Entry 9CRV (electron microscopy, 3.18 A resolution); this record covers chains B and K of the 7 polymer chains in the assembly.

Chain B:
Name: Gamma-aminobutyric acid receptor subunit alpha-1
From: Homo sapiens
Reference sequence: P14867 (GBRA1_HUMAN); residues 1-429 here correspond to UniProt positions 28-456 (UniProt number = residue number + 27)
Sequence (429 residues; row label = number of the first residue in the row):
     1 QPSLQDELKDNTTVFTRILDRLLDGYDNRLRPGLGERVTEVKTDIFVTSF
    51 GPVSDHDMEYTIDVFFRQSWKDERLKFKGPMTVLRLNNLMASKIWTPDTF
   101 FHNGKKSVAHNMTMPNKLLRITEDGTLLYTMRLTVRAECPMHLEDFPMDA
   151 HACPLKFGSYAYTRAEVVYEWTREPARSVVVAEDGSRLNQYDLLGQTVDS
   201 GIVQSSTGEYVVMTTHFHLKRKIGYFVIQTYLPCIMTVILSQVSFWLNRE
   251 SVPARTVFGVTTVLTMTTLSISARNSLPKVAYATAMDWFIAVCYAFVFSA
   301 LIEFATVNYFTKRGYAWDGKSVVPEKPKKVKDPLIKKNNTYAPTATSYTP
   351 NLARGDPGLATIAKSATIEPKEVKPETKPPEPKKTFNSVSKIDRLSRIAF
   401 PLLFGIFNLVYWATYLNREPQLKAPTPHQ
Not modelled in the structure: 1-9, 320-383, 419-429
Cystine bridges: Cys139-Cys153
Covalently attached groups: N-acetylglucosamine (NAG) linked to Asn111
Small-molecule neighbours:
  - gamma-amino-butanoic acid (ABU): Phe65, Arg67, Leu118, Thr130
  - PIO ([(2R)-2-octanoyloxy-3-[oxidanyl-[(1R,2R,3S,4R,5R,6S)-2,3,6-tris(oxidanyl)-4,5-diphosphonooxy-cyclohexyl]oxy-phosphoryl]oxy-propyl] octanoate): Arg249, Thr306, Phe310, Lys312, Arg313, Asn387, Ser388, Ser390, Lys391, Ile392, Leu395
UniProt features mapped onto this chain:
  - binding site (4-aminobutanoate): Arg67, Thr130
  - binding site (3alpha-hydroxy-5alpha-pregnan-11,20-dione): Trp246
  - glycosylation (N-linked (GlcNAc...) asparagine): Asn11, Asn111

Chain K:
Name: IgG2b Fab_1F4 Heavy Chain
From: Mus musculus
Sequence (454 residues; row label = number of the first residue in the row):
     1 EVQLQQSGAELVKPGASVKLSCTASGFNIKDTYMYWVKQRPEQGLEWIGR
    51 IDPANGDTKYDPKFQGKATITTDTFSNTAYLQLSSLTSEDTAVYYCARKG
   101 LRWAMDYWGQGTSVTVSTAKTTPPSVYPLAPGCGDTTGSSVTLGCLVKGY
   151 FPESVTVTWNSGSLSSSVHTFPALLQSGLYTMSSSVTVPSSTWPSQTVTC
   201 SVAHPASSTTVDKKLEPSGPISTINPCPPCKECHKCPAPNLEGGPSVFIF
   251 PPNIKDVLMISLTPKVTCVVVDVSEDDPDVQISWFVNNVEVHTAQTQTHR
   301 EDYNSTIRVVSTLPIQHQDWMSGKEFKCKVNNKDLPSPIERTISKIKGLV
   351 RAPQVYILPPPAEQLSRKDVSLTCLVVGFNPGDISVEWTSNGHTEENYKD
   401 TAPVLDSDGSYFIYSKLNMKTSKWEKTDSFSCNVRHEGLKNYYLKKTISR
   451 SPGK
Not modelled in the structure: 1, 119-454
Cystine bridges: Cys22-Cys96

Chain B / chain K interface:
Contacting residue pairs (12):
  Lys42(B) - Asp31(K)
  Glu170(B) - Leu101(K)
  Glu170(B) - Arg102(K)
  Glu170(B) - Trp103(K)
  Trp171(B) - Trp103(K)
  Thr172(B) - Tyr33(K)
  Thr172(B) - Trp103(K)
  Arg173(B) - Trp103(K)
  Glu174(B) - Arg50(K)  salt bridge
  Glu174(B) - Lys59(K)  salt bridge
  Arg177(B) - Lys59(K)
  Ser200(B) - Arg102(K)  hydrogen bond
Interface residues without a listed pair, chain B (9 interface residues in all): Pro175
Interface residues without a listed pair, chain K (8 interface residues in all): Tyr35

In short:
9 residues of chain B and 8 residues of chain K are in contact; the contacts include 1 hydrogen bond and 2
salt bridges. Among the polar pairs are Glu174(B)-Arg50(K), Glu174(B)-Lys59(K) and Ser200(B)-Arg102(K). Chain
B binds gamma-amino-butanoic acid and compound PIO.
Here chain B is Gamma-aminobutyric acid receptor subunit alpha-1 (Homo sapiens) and chain K is IgG2b Fab_1F4
Heavy Chain (Mus musculus). Entry 9CRV (Native human GABAA receptor of beta2-alpha1-gamma2-beta2-alpha2
assembly) was determined by electron microscopy together with 9CRS, 9CSB, 9CT0, 9CTJ, 9CTP, 9CTV and 6 further
entries from the same study.
